PDB entry 7VYK | electron microscopy, 2.79 A resolution | chains B and D of the 5 polymer chains in the assembly

# Chain B
Name: Capsid protein VP2
Organism: Coxsackievirus B3
UniProt: P03313 (POLG_CXB3N); residues 1-263 here correspond to UniProt positions 70-332 (UniProt number = residue number + 69)
Amino-acid sequence (263 residues; numbered 1 to 263; the number before each row is that of its first residue):
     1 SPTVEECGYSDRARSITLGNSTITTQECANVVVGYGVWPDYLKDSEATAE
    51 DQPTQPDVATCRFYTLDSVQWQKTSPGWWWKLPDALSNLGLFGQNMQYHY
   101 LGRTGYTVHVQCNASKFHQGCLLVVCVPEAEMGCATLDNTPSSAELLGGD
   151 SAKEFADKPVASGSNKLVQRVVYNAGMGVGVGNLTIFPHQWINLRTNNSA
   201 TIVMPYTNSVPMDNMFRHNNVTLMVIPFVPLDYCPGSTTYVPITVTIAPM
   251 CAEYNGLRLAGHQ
Disordered / not traced: 1-7, 263
Construct notes: variant Ser-151 (Thr220 in P03313)
Curated features (UniProtKB/Swiss-Prot):
  - site: Gln-263 (Cleavage)

# Chain D
Name: Capsid protein VP4
Organism: Coxsackievirus B3
UniProt: P03313 (POLG_CXB3N); residue numbers follow UniProt; this construct covers 1-69
Amino-acid sequence (69 residues; each row starts with the number of its first residue):
     1 MGAQVSTQKTGAHETGLNASGNSIIHYTNINYYKDAASNSANRQDFTQDP
    51 GKFTEPVKDIMIKSLPALN
Disordered / not traced: 1, 14-24
Construct notes: variant Gly-16 (Arg in P03313)
Curated features (UniProtKB/Swiss-Prot):
  - site: Asn-69 (Cleavage)
  - lipidation: Gly-2 (N-myristoyl glycine)

# How chain B and chain D interact
Residue-residue contacts (17; chain B residue first):
  Ser-10(B) / Asn-69(D)  hydrogen bond (side chain-backbone)
  Asp-11(B) / Ala-67(D)
  Asp-11(B) / Leu-68(D)
  Asp-11(B) / Asn-69(D)  hydrogen bond (side chain-backbone)
  Arg-12(B) / Leu-68(D)
  Arg-12(B) / Asn-69(D)
  Ala-29(B) / Leu-68(D)
  Asn-30(B) / Val-57(D)
  Asn-30(B) / Asp-59(D)
  Val-31(B) / Val-57(D)
  Val-31(B) / Lys-58(D)  hydrogen bond (backbone-backbone)
  Val-32(B) / Pro-56(D)
  Val-33(B) / Pro-56(D)  hydrogen bond (backbone-backbone)
  Val-33(B) / Lys-58(D)
  Gly-34(B) / Pro-56(D)
  Tyr-35(B) / Lys-52(D)
  Trp-38(B) / Lys-58(D)
Also at the interface, not in a pair above, chain B (14 interface residues in all): Arg-14, Cys-28, Thr-196
Also at the interface, not in a pair above, chain D (10 interface residues in all): Phe-53, Met-61

# Overview
The interface between chain B and chain D involves 14 residues on one side and 10 on the other, with 4
hydrogen bonds. Polar contacts include Ser-10(B)/Asn-69(D), Asp-11(B)/Asn-69(D) and Val-31(B)/Lys-58(D).
Here chain B is Capsid protein VP2 and chain D is Capsid protein VP4, both from Coxsackievirus B3. Entry 7VYK
(Coxsackievirus B3 at pH7.4 (VP3-234Q) incubation with coxsackievirus and adenovirus receptor for 10min) was
determined by electron microscopy, deposited together with 7VXH, 7VXZ, 7VY0, 7VY5, 7VY6, 7VYL and 3 further
entries.
